Entry 3GMA (X-ray diffraction, 2.60 A resolution); this record covers chains A and B.

# Chain A (and B)
Name: Glutaconyl-CoA decarboxylase subunit A
Organism: Clostridium symbiosum
Notes: EC 4.1.1.70; chain B of this document is another copy of the same molecule, construct and numbering; everything in this record applies to it too
UniProt: B7TVP1 (B7TVP1_CLOSY); residues 1-588 here = UniProt positions 1-588
Amino-acid sequence (588 residues; numbered 1 to 588; the number before each row is that of its first residue):
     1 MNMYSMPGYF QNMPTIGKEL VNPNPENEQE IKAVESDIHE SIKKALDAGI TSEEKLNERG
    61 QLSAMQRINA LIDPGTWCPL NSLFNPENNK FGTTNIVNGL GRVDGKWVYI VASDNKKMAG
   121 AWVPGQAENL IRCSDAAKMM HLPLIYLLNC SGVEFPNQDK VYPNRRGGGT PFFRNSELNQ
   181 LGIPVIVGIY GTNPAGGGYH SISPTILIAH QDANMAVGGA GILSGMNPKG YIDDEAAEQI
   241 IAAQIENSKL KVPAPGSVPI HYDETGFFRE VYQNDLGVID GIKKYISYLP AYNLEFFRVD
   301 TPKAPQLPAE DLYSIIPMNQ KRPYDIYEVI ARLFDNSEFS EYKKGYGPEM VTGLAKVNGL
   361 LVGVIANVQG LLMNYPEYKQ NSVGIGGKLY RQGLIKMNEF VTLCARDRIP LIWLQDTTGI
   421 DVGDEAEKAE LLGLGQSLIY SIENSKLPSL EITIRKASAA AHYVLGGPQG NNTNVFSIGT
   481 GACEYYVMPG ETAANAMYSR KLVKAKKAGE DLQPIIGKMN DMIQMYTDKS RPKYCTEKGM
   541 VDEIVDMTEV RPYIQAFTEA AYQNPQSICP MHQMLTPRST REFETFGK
Disordered / not traced: 1-2, 221-235, 502-512, 587-588 (chain B: 1-2, 222-232, 506-512, 587-588)
Residues lining bound ligands: glutaryl-coenzyme A (GRA): Ile50, Thr51, Arg59, Met118, Ala119, Ala121, Trp122, Ser151, Gly152, Val153, Glu154, Phe155, Pro156, Tyr162, Thr192, Pro194, Ala195, Gly196, Tyr199, Ala459, Ala460, Tyr463, Val487, Met488, Ala496, Met497, Arg500, Lys501

# Chain A / chain B interface
Residue-residue contacts (94):
  Met3(A) - Arg269(B)  hydrogen bond (backbone-side chain)
  Met3(A) - Glu270(B)
  Met3(A) - Lys284(B)
  Met3(A) - Tyr285(B)
  Tyr4(A) - Arg269(B)
  Ser5(A) - Gly266(B)
  Ser5(A) - Arg269(B)
  Met6(A) - Thr265(B)
  Met6(A) - Gly266(B)  hydrogen bond (backbone-backbone)
  Asn179(A) - Ser567(B)
  Asn179(A) - Ile568(B)  hydrogen bond (backbone-backbone)
  Asn179(A) - Pro570(B)
  Gln180(A) - Arg408(B)
  Gln180(A) - Gln566(B)
  Gln180(A) - Ser567(B)  hydrogen bond (backbone-side chain)
  Gln180(A) - Ile568(B)
  Leu181(A) - Gln566(B)
  Gly182(A) - Gln566(B)  hydrogen bond (backbone-backbone)
  Gly182(A) - Ser567(B)
  Gly182(A) - Ile568(B)
  Pro184(A) - Tyr292(B)
  Pro184(A) - Ile568(B)
  Ile202(A) - His572(B)  hydrogen bond (backbone-side chain)
  Ile202(A) - Gln573(B)  hydrogen bond (backbone-side chain)
  Ser203(A) - Gln573(B)  hydrogen bond (backbone-side chain)
  Pro204(A) - Pro570(B)
  Pro204(A) - His572(B)  hydrogen bond (backbone-side chain)
  Pro204(A) - Gln573(B)
  Thr205(A) - Phe296(B)
  Thr205(A) - Ile568(B)
  Thr205(A) - Pro570(B)
  Thr205(A) - His572(B)
  Ile206(A) - Phe296(B)  hydrophobic
  Leu207(A) - His572(B)
  Thr265(A) - Met6(B)
  Gly266(A) - Ser5(B)
  Gly266(A) - Met6(B)  hydrogen bond (backbone-backbone)
  Phe267(A) - His572(B)
  Phe267(A) - Arg578(B)
  Arg269(A) - Met3(B)  hydrogen bond (side chain-backbone)
  Arg269(A) - Tyr4(B)
  Arg269(A) - Ser5(B)
  Arg269(A) - Glu295(B)  hydrogen bond (side chain-backbone)
  Arg269(A) - Phe296(B)  hydrogen bond (side chain-backbone)
  Arg269(A) - Arg298(B)
  Glu270(A) - Met3(B)
  Lys284(A) - Met3(B)
  Tyr285(A) - Met3(B)
  Tyr288(A) - Tyr292(B)
  Tyr288(A) - Asn293(B)  hydrogen bond (backbone-backbone)
  Tyr288(A) - Glu295(B)
  Tyr288(A) - Phe296(B)
  Leu289(A) - Phe296(B)  hydrophobic
  Pro290(A) - Pro290(B)  hydrophobic
  Pro290(A) - Ala291(B)
  Pro290(A) - Tyr292(B)
  Pro290(A) - Asn564(B)
  Ala291(A) - Pro290(B)
  Tyr292(A) - Tyr288(B)
  Tyr292(A) - Pro290(B)
  Asn293(A) - Tyr288(B)  hydrogen bond (backbone-backbone)
  Glu295(A) - Arg269(B)  hydrogen bond (backbone-side chain)
  Glu295(A) - Tyr288(B)
  Phe296(A) - Thr205(B)
  Phe296(A) - Ile206(B)  hydrophobic
  Phe296(A) - Arg269(B)  hydrogen bond (backbone-side chain)
  Phe296(A) - Tyr288(B)
  Phe296(A) - Leu289(B)  hydrophobic
  Arg298(A) - Arg269(B)
  Arg408(A) - Gln180(B)
  Asn564(A) - Pro290(B)
  Gln566(A) - Gln180(B)
  Gln566(A) - Leu181(B)
  Gln566(A) - Gly182(B)  hydrogen bond (backbone-backbone)
  Gln566(A) - Gln566(B)
  Ser567(A) - Asn179(B)
  Ser567(A) - Gln180(B)  hydrogen bond (side chain-backbone)
  Ser567(A) - Gly182(B)
  Ile568(A) - Asn179(B)  hydrogen bond (backbone-backbone)
  Ile568(A) - Gln180(B)
  Ile568(A) - Gly182(B)
  Ile568(A) - Thr205(B)
  Pro570(A) - Asn179(B)
  Pro570(A) - Pro204(B)
  Pro570(A) - Thr205(B)
  His572(A) - Ile202(B)  hydrogen bond (side chain-backbone)
  His572(A) - Pro204(B)  hydrogen bond (side chain-backbone)
  His572(A) - Thr205(B)
  His572(A) - Leu207(B)
  His572(A) - Phe267(B)
  Gln573(A) - Ile202(B)  hydrogen bond (side chain-backbone)
  Gln573(A) - Ser203(B)  hydrogen bond (side chain-backbone)
  Gln573(A) - Pro204(B)
  Arg578(A) - Phe267(B)
Also at the interface, not in a pair above, chain A (43 interface residues in all): Pro7, Ser176, Ile183
Also at the interface, not in a pair above, chain B (43 interface residues in all): Pro7, Ser176, Ile183, Pro184

# Overview
Chain A and chain B each contribute 43 residues to their interface; the contacts include 24 hydrogen bonds.
Polar contacts include Met3(A)-Arg269(B), Gln180(A)-Ser567(B) and Ile202(A)-His572(B). Chain A binds
glutaryl-coenzyme A.
Chain A and chain B are both Glutaconyl-CoA decarboxylase subunit A (Clostridium symbiosum); the structure,
Glutaconyl-coA decarboxylase A subunit from Clostridium symbiosum co-crystallized with glutaryl-CoA, was
determined by X-ray diffraction, deposited together with 3GF3, 3GF7 and 3GLM.
